PDB entry 3RMB | X-ray diffraction, 2.65 A resolution | chains A and F of the 3 polymer chains in the assembly

# Chain A
Name: DNA polymerase
Organism: Enterobacteria phage RB69
Notes: EC 2.7.7.7
UniProtKB: Q38087 (DPOL_BPR69); residues 1-903 here = UniProt positions 1-903
Amino-acid sequence (906 residues; each row starts with the number of its first residue):
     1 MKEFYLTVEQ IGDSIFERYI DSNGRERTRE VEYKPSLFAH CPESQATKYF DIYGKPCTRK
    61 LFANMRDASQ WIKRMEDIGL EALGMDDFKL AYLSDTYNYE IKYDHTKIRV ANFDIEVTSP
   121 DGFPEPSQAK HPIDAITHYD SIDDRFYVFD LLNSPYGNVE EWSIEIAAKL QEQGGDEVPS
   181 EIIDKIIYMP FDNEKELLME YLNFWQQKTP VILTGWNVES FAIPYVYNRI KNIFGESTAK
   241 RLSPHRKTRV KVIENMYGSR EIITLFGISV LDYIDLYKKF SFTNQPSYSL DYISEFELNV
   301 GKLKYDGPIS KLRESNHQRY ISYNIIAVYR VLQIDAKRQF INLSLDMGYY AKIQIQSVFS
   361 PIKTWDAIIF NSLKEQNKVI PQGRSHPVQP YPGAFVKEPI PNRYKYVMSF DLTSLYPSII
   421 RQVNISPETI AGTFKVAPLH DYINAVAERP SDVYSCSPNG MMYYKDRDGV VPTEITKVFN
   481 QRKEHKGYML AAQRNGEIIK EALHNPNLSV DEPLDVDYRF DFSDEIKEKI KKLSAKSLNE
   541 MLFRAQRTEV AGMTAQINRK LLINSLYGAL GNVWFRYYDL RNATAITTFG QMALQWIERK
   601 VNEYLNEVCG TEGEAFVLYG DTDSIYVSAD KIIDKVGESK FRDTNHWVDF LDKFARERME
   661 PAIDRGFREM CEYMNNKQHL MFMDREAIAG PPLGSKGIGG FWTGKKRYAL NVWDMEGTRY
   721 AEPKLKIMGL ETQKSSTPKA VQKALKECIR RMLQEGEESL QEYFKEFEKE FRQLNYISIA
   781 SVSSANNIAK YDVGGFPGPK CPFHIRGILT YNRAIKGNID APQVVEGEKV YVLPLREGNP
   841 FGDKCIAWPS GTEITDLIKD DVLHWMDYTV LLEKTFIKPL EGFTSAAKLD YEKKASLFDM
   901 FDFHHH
Unresolved in the structure: 904-906
Construct notes: engineered mutation Ala-222 (Asp in Q38087), Ala-327 (Asp in Q38087); expression tag (904-906)
Curated features (UniProtKB/Swiss-Prot):
  - region: Thr-248 to Thr-264 (Beta hairpin), Lys-705 to Tyr-708 (Binding of DNA in B-conformation), Leu-897 to Phe-903 (Interaction with the polymerase clamp)
  - binding site (Mg(2+)): Asp-114, Glu-116, Asp-411, Leu-412, Asp-623
  - binding site (substrate): Ser-414 to Tyr-416, Arg-482, Lys-560
  - site: Asp-621 (Optimization of metal coordination by the polymerase active site), Lys-706 (Optimization of metal coordination by the polymerase active site), Asp-714 (Essential for viral replication)
  - mutagenesis: Leu-415 (L415A/G: Decreases base selectivity by several hundred fold; L415G/F: Increased misinsertion, increased mismatch extension and inefficient proofreading; L415M: No effect on base selectivity), Leu-561 (L561A: No effect on the ability to recognize damaged DNA. Increase in probability of nucleotide incorporation), Ser-565 (S565G: Increased incorporation efficiency of correct dNMPs; when associated with A-567), Tyr-567 (Y567A: Inserts both dCMP and dAMP opposite 8-oxoG rapidly and with equal efficiency. 100-fold increase of dAMP and dGMP when situated opposite guanidinohydantoin ...), Asp-621 (D621A: Drastic decrease in the efficiency of incorporation of dGMP), Lys-706 (K706A: Almost complete loss of polymerase activity), Asp-714 (D714A: Complete loss of viral replication)
What the authors report for this chain:
  - catalytic residues: Asp-114, Glu-116 (citing earlier work)
  - mutagenesis - D222A/D327A: abolished catalytic activity (citing earlier work)

# Chain F
Molecule: 14-nt DNA strand
Sequence (14 nucleotides; row label = number of the first residue in the row):
   101 GCGGCTGTCA TTCA

# How chain A and chain F interact
Residue-residue contacts - 26 pairs, chain A then chain F:
  Asn-284(A) / DT112(F)  phosphate contact
  Tyr-619(A) / DA114(F)  phosphate contact
  Asp-621(A) / DC113(F)  phosphate contact
  Asp-621(A) / DA114(F)  sugar contact
  Thr-622(A) / DA114(F)  sugar contact
  Ser-624(A) / DA114(F)  phosphate contact
  Tyr-626(A) / DA114(F)  phosphate contact
  Lys-706(A) / DC113(F)  hydrogen bond to the base
  Tyr-708(A) / DA114(F)  hydrogen bond to the phosphate
  Met-728(A) / DC113(F)  sugar contact
  Met-728(A) / DA114(F)  phosphate contact
  Gly-729(A) / DT112(F)  phosphate contact
  Gly-729(A) / DC113(F)  phosphate contact
  Gln-733(A) / DT112(F)  phosphate contact
  Ser-735(A) / DT111(F)  hydrogen bond to the phosphate
  Ser-735(A) / DT112(F)  hydrogen bond to the phosphate
  Val-782(A) / DT111(F)  phosphate contact
  Ser-783(A) / DA110(F)  hydrogen bond to the phosphate
  Ser-783(A) / DT111(F)  hydrogen bond to the phosphate
  Ser-784(A) / DA110(F)  phosphate contact
  Ser-784(A) / DT111(F)  hydrogen bond to the phosphate
  Asn-786(A) / DA110(F)  hydrogen bond to the phosphate
  Lys-790(A) / DC109(F)  salt bridge to the phosphate
  Tyr-791(A) / DT108(F)  phosphate contact
  Tyr-791(A) / DC109(F)  hydrogen bond to the phosphate
  His-804(A) / DA110(F)  salt bridge to the phosphate
Interface residues without a listed pair, chain A (22 interface residues in all): Asp-623, Lys-734, Ser-736

# Overview
22 residues of chain A and 7 residues of chain F are in contact; the contacts include 9 hydrogen bonds and 2
salt bridges. Polar pairs include Lys-706(A)/DC113(F), Tyr-708(A)/DA114(F) and Ser-735(A)/DT111(F). The paper
reports catalytic residues Asp-114(A) and Glu-116(A); D222A/D327A of chain A abolish catalytic activity.
Chain A is DNA polymerase (Enterobacteria phage RB69) and chain F is a 14-nt DNA strand; the structure,
Crystal Structure of a replicative DNA polymerase bound to DNA containing Thymine Glycol, was determined by
X-ray diffraction (same publication as 3RMA, 3RMC and 3RMD).
